PDB entry 6ITB | electron microscopy, 4.70 A resolution (low resolution: residue-level contacts below are approximate; hydrogen-bond / salt-bridge calls are withheld) | chains B and C of the 3 polymer chains in the assembly

# Chain B (and C)
Name: Capsid protein beta
Source organism: Flock house virus
Notes: EC 3.4.23.44; chain C of this document is another copy of the same molecule, construct and numbering; everything in this record applies to it too
Reference sequence: P12870 (CAPSD_FHV); residue numbers follow UniProt; this construct covers 1-363
Chain sequence (363 residues; row label = number of the first residue in the row):
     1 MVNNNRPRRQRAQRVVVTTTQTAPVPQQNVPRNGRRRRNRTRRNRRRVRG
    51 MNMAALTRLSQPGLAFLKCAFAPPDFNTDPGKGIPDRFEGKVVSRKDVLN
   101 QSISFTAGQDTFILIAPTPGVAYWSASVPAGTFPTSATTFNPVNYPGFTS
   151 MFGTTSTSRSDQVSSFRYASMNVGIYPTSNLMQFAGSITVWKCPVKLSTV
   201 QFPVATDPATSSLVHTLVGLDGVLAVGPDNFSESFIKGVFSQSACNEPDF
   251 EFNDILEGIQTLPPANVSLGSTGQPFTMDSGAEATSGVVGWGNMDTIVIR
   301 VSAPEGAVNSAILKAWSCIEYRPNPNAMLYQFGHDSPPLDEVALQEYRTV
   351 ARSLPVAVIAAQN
Not modelled in the structure: 1-87, 336-343, 362-363 (chain C: 1-58, 76-84, 360-363)
UniProt features mapped onto this chain:
  - active site: D75
  - binding site (Ca(2+)): D161, D221, D249, E251, G273
  - site: N363 (Cleavage)
  - mutagenesis: N363 (N363A/D/T: Prevents maturation cleavage)
From the paper describing this entry:
  - conformationally variable residues (helix shift): F332

# Interface between chain B and chain C
Pairs across the interface (57):
  K192(B) - P325(C)
  P194(B) - S164(C)
  P194(B) - P323(C)
  P194(B) - N324(C)
  P194(B) - P325(C)
  K196(B) - S164(C)
  K196(B) - D254(C)
  L197(B) - D254(C)
  S198(B) - I255(C)
  S198(B) - L256(C)
  T199(B) - H215(C)
  T199(B) - L256(C)
  V200(B) - E257(C)
  V200(B) - G258(C)
  Q201(B) - E257(C)
  Q201(B) - G258(C)
  Q201(B) - I259(C)
  Q201(B) - Q260(C)
  Q201(B) - T261(C)
  Q201(B) - P264(C)
  P208(B) - A205(C)
  A209(B) - N266(C)
  T210(B) - V204(C)
  T210(B) - N266(C)
  S211(B) - V214(C)
  S211(B) - A265(C)
  L213(B) - L213(C)
  L213(B) - V214(C)
  L213(B) - H215(C)
  V218(B) - S160(C)
  V218(B) - I255(C)
  G219(B) - N324(C)
  D221(B) - S160(C)
  D221(B) - D161(C)
  D221(B) - N326(C)
  G222(B) - N324(C)
  G222(B) - P325(C)
  G222(B) - N326(C)
  L224(B) - N326(C)
  N246(B) - F88(C)
  N246(B) - F252(C)
  E247(B) - F88(C)
  E247(B) - E251(C)
  P248(B) - D86(C)
  P248(B) - F88(C)
  P248(B) - F250(C)
  D249(B) - R87(C)
  E251(B) - E251(C)
  S271(B) - T157(C)
  T272(B) - T157(C)
  T272(B) - E257(C)
  G273(B) - T157(C)
  Q345(B) - R87(C)
  R348(B) - R87(C)
  R348(B) - E89(C)
  R352(B) - E89(C)
  R352(B) - P338(C)
Also at the interface, not in a pair above, chain B (38 interface residues in all): C193, P203, V204, V223, A225, G227, P228, C245, G270
Also at the interface, not in a pair above, chain C (36 interface residues in all): S165, S212, R322, L339

# Overview
The interface between chain B and chain C involves 38 residues on one side and 36 on the other. From UniProt:
active-site residue D75(B), 5 Ca2+-binding residues and one mutagenesis site on chain B. From the paper:
conformational variability at F332(B).
Chain B and chain C are both Capsid protein beta (Flock house virus); the structure, Icosahedral asymmetric
unit (iASU) model of the well-refined part of FHV eluted particle, was determined by electron microscopy
together with 6ITF from the same study.
